7B2G - chain A; structure by X-ray diffraction, 3.00 A resolution.

== Chain A ==
Molecule: Ganglioside-induced differentiation-associated protein 1
Source organism: Homo sapiens
UniProtKB: Q8TB36 (GDAP1_HUMAN); numbering as in UniProt (aligned over 1-302)
Chain sequence (302 residues; each row starts with the number of its first residue):
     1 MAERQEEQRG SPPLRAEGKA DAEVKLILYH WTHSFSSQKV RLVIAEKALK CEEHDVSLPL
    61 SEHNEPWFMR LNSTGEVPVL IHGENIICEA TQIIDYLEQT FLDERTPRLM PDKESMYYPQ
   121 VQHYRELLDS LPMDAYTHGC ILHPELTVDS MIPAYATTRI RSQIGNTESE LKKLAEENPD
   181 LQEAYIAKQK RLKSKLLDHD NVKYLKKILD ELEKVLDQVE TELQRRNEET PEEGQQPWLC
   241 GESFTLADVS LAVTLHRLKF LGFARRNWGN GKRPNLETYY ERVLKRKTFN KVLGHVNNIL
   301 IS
Disordered / not traced: 1-22, 166-196
Disulfide bonds: Cys-88 forms a disulfide with the same residue of a neighbouring copy of this chain
Sequence notes: engineered mutation Gln-120 (Arg in Q8TB36)
Reported in the primary citation:
  - disease-associated variants - R120Q, H256R: decreased stability

== In short ==
From the paper: R120Q and H256R reduce stability.
Chain A is Ganglioside-induced differentiation-associated protein 1 (Homo sapiens); the structure, Crystal
structure of R120Q GDAP1 mutant, was determined by X-ray diffraction, deposited together with 8A4J and 8A4K.
